PDB entry 7KAT | electron microscopy, 4.40 A resolution (low resolution: residue-level contacts below are approximate; hydrogen-bond / salt-bridge calls are withheld) | chains A and D of the 6 polymer chains in the assembly

# Chain A
Protein: Protein transport protein SEC61
From: Saccharomyces cerevisiae BY4741
Notes: engineered mutation(s): M90L/T185I/M294I/M450L
UniProt: P32915 (SC61A_YEAST); numbering as in UniProt (aligned over 1-480)
Sequence (480 residues; numbered 1 to 480; the number before each row is that of its first residue):
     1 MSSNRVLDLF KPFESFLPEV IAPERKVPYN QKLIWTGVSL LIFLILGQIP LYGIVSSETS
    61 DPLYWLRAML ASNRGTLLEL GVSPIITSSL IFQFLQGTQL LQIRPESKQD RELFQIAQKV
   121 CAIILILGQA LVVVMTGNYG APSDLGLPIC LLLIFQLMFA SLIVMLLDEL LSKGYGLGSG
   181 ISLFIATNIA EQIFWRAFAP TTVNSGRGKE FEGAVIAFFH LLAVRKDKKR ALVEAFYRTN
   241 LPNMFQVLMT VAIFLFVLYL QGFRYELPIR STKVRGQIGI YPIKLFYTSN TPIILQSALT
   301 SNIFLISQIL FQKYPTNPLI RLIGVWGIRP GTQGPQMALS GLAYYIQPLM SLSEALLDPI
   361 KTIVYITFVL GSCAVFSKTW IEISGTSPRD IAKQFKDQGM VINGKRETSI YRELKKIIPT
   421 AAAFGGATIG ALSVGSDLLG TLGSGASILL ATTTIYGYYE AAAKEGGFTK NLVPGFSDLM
Disordered / not traced: 1-11, 56-61, 143-146, 329-335, 469-480
Construct notes: variant Leu90 (Met in P32915), Ile185 (Thr in P32915), Ile294 (Met in P32915), Leu450 (Met in P32915)
Curated features (UniProtKB/Swiss-Prot):
  - mutagenesis: Lys273 (K273P/G: Severe growth defect), Arg275 (R275D/G/P/Q/Y: Severe growth defect; R275E/F/V: Severe growth defect; lowers SRP-dependent and SRP-independent translocation), Gly276 (G276P: Severe growth defect), Lys405 (K405D/E/P: Severe growth defect), Arg406 (R406D: Severe growth defect; lowers SRP-dependent translocation; R406E: Severe growth defect; lowers SRP-dependent and SRP-independent translocation; R406H/W: Severe growth defect)

# Chain D
Protein: Protein translocation protein SEC63
From: Saccharomyces cerevisiae BY4741
UniProt: P14906 (SEC63_YEAST); residue numbers follow UniProt; this construct covers 2-440, 449-663
Sequence (676 residues; each row starts with the number of its first residue; note: 8 numbers in that range are skipped by the numbering (no residue carries them; nothing is unmodelled there); numbers below 1 keep their minus sign (Gly-13 is residue -13)):
   -13 GGSGGSGGSG GSGGSPTNYE YDEASETWPS FILTGLLMVV GPMTLLQIYQ IFFGANAEDG
    47 NSGKSKEFNE EVFKNLNEEY TSDEIKQFRR KFDKNSNKKS KIWSRRNIII IVGWILVAIL
   107 LQRINSNDAI KDAATKLFDP YEILGISTSA SDRDIKSAYR KLSVKFHPDK LAKGLTPDEK
   167 SVMEETYVQI TKAYESLTDE LVRQNYLKYG HPDGPQSTSH GIALPRFLVD GSASPLLVVC
   227 YVALLGLILP YFVSRWWART QSYTKKGIHN VTASNFVSNL VNYKPSEIVT TDLILHWLSF
   287 AHEFKQFFPD LQPTDFEKLL QDHINRRDSG KLNNAKFRIV AKCHSLLHGL LDIACGFRNL
   347 DIALGAINTF KCIVQAVPLT PNCQILQLPN VDKEHFITKT GDIHTLGKLF TLEDAKIGEV
   407 LGIKDQAKLN ETLRVASHIP NLKIIKADFL VPGR
   449 PYISLKVLVR SAKQPLIPTS LIPEENLTEP QDSESQRDPF AMMSKQPLVP YSFAPFFPTK
   509 RRGSWCCLVS SQKDGKILQT PIIIEKLSYK NLNDDKDFFD KRIKMDLTKH EKFDINDWEI
   569 GTIKIPLGQP APETVGDFFF RVIVKSTDYF TTDLDITMNM KVRDSPAVEQ VEVYSEEDDE
   629 YSTDDDETES DDESDASDYT DIDTDTEAED DESPEGENLY FQ
Disordered / not traced: -13 to 2, 37-53, 79-92, 116-201, 613-670
Construct notes: expression tag (-13 to 1, 664-670); engineered mutation Arg440 (Glu in P14906), Ser481 (Phe in P14906)
Curated features (UniProtKB/Swiss-Prot):
  - modified residue: Ser512 (Phosphoserine)
  - mutagenesis: Ala179 (A179T: Temperature-sensitive), Pro426 (P426L: Temperature-sensitive), Ile431 (I431N: Temperature-sensitive), Pro503 (P503A: Temperature-sensitive), Gly511 (G511R: Temperature-sensitive), Thr652 (T652A: Abolishes interaction with SEC62; defect in protein translocation), Thr654 (T654A: Abolishes interaction with SEC62; defect in protein translocation)

# Chain A / chain D interface
Pairs across the interface (27; chain A residue first):
  Gln31(A) with Thr246(D)
  Ile34(A) with Trp242(D)
  Trp35(A) with Trp243(D)
  Pro200(A) with Phe17(D); Ala209(D)
  Thr201(A) with Tyr5(D); Gly207(D); Ile208(D)
  Thr202(A) with Ser205(D); His206(D); Gly207(D); Ile208(D)
  Val203(A) with Thr204(D); Ser205(D); His206(D)
  Asn204(A) with Ser203(D); Ser205(D)
  Ser205(A) with Ser203(D); Thr204(D)
  Phe211(A) with Thr13(D); Ser16(D)
  Val215(A) with Thr20(D)
  Ile216(A) with Thr20(D)
  Phe219(A) with Thr20(D); Leu23(D); Met24(D)
  His220(A) with Ser16(D)
Other interface residues (no listed pair), chain A (18 interface residues in all): Lys209, Val224, Arg275, Gly276
Other interface residues (no listed pair), chain D (20 interface residues in all): Leu19, Ala115, Gly439

# Summary
18 residues of chain A and 20 residues of chain D are in contact. From UniProt: 5 mutagenesis sites on chain
A; 7 mutagenesis sites on chain D.
Here chain A is Protein transport protein SEC61 and chain D is Protein translocation protein SEC63, both from
Saccharomyces cerevisiae BY4741. Entry 7KAT (Cryo-EM structure of the Sec complex from S. cerevisiae, Sec61
pore ring and Sec63 FN3 double ...) was determined by electron microscopy (same publication as 7KAH, 7KAI,
7KAJ, 7KAK, 7KAL, 7KAM and 8 further entries).
